PDB entry 8JWX | electron microscopy, 3.30 A resolution | chains Z and E of the 25 polymer chains in the assembly

[Chain Z (and E)]
Protein: Head virion protein G6P
Organism: Enterobacteria phage M13
Notes: chain E of this document is another copy of the same molecule, construct and numbering; everything in this record applies to it too
Reference sequence: P69532 (G6P_BPM13); numbering as in UniProt (aligned over 1-112)
Chain sequence (112 residues; numbered 1 to 112; the number before each row is that of its first residue):
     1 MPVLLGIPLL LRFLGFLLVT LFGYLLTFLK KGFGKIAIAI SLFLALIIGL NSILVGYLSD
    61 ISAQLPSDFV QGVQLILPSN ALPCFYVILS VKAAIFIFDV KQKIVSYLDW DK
Not modelled in the structure: 1, 111-112

[Interface between chain Z and chain E]
Residue-residue contacts (29; chain Z residue first):
  L4(Z) - L4(E)  hydrophobic
  L5(Z) - P2(E)
  L5(Z) - V3(E)  hydrophobic
  L5(Z) - L4(E)
  G6(Z) - V3(E)
  L9(Z) - V3(E)  hydrophobic
  L9(Z) - L11(E)  hydrophobic
  L10(Z) - L10(E)  hydrophobic
  L10(Z) - L11(E)  hydrophobic
  F13(Z) - L11(E)  hydrophobic
  L21(Z) - L18(E)  hydrophobic
  K35(Z) - L108(E)  hydrogen bond (side chain-backbone)
  A39(Z) - L108(E)  hydrophobic
  F43(Z) - Q102(E)
  L46(Z) - F98(E)
  L46(Z) - K101(E)
  L46(Z) - Q102(E)
  L50(Z) - I95(E)  hydrophobic
  L54(Z) - V91(E)  hydrophobic
  Y57(Z) - V87(E)  hydrophobic
  Y57(Z) - S90(E)
  Y57(Z) - V91(E)  hydrophobic
  I61(Z) - N80(E)  hydrogen bond (backbone-side chain)
  I61(Z) - P83(E)  hydrophobic
  I61(Z) - C84(E)  hydrophobic
  I61(Z) - V87(E)  hydrophobic
  A63(Z) - N80(E)
  W110(Z) - L108(E)  hydrophobic
  W110(Z) - D109(E)
Also at the interface, not in a pair above, chain Z (23 interface residues in all): L14, F28, L42, I47, K103, Y107
Also at the interface, not in a pair above, chain E (24 interface residues in all): I7, L14, F22, A94, V105, S106

[Summary]
Chain Z and chain E form an interface of 23 and 24 residues respectively, with 2 hydrogen bonds. Polar
contacts include K35(Z)-L108(E) and I61(Z)-N80(E).
Chain Z and chain E are both Head virion protein G6P (Enterobacteria phage M13); the structure, bottom segment
of the bacteriophage M13 mini variant, was determined by electron microscopy.
